Entry 9LNV (X-ray diffraction, 2.67 A resolution); this record covers chains C and D of the 6 polymer chains in the assembly.

== Chain C ==
Molecule: Detyrosinated tubulin alpha-1B chain
From: Sus scrofa
UniProt: Q2XVP4 (TBA1B_PIG); residues 1-450 here = UniProt positions 1-450
Chain sequence (450 residues; each row starts with the number of its first residue):
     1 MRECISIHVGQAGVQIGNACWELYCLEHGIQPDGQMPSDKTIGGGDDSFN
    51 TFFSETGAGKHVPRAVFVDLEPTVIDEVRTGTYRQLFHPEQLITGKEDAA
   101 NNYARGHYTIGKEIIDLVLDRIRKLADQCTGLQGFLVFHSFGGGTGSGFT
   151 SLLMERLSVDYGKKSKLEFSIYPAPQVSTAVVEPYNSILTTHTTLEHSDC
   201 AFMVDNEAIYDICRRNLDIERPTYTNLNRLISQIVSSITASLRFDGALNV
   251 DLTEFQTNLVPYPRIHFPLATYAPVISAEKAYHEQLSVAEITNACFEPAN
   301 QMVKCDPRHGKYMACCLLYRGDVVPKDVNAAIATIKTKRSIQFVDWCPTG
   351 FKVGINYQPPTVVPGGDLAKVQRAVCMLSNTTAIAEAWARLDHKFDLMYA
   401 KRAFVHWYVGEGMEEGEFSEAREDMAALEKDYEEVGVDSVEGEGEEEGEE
Disordered / not traced: 441-450
UniProt features mapped onto this chain:
  - motif: M1 to C4 (MREC motif)
  - active site: E254
  - binding site (GTP): G10, Q11, A12, Q15, E71, A99, S140, G143, G144, T145, G146, T179, E183, N206, Y224, N228, L252
  - binding site (Mg(2+)): E71
  - modified residue: K40 (N6,N6,N6-trimethyllysine), S48 (Phosphoserine), S232 (Phosphoserine), Y282 (3'-nitrotyrosine), R339 (Omega-N-methylarginine), S439 (Phosphoserine), E443 (5-glutamyl polyglutamate), E445 (5-glutamyl polyglutamate)
  - cross-link (Glycyl lysine isopeptide (Lys-Gly)): K326 (interchain with G-Cter in ubiquitin), K370 (interchain with G-Cter in ubiquitin)
Bound ions: Ca2+: D39, T41, D47, E55
Residues lining bound ligands:
  - 10'-fluorovinblastine (A1EPR): L248, Y319, P325, K326, V328, N329, I332, A333, K336, F351, V353, G354, I355
  - GTP (guanosine-5'-triphosphate): G10, Q11, A12, Q15, D69, D98, A99, A100, N101, S140, G142, G143, G144, T145, G146, I171, S178, T179, E183, N206, Y224, L227, N228, I231

== Chain D ==
Molecule: Tubulin beta chain
From: Sus scrofa
UniProt: A0A8D1UIR5 (A0A8D1UIR5_PIG); the author numbering skips numbers that UniProt does not, so the offset changes along the chain: 1-42 = UniProt 1-42; 45-360 = UniProt 43-358; 369-455 = UniProt 359-445
Chain sequence (445 residues; numbered 1 to 455; 10 numbers in that range are skipped by the numbering (no residue carries them; nothing is unmodelled there); the number before each row is that of its first residue):
     1 MREIVHIQAGQCGNQIGAKFWEVISDEHGIDPTGSYHGDSDL
    45 QLERINVYYNEATGNKYVPRAILVDLEPGTMDSVRSGPFGQIFRPDNFVF
    95 GQSGAGNNWAKGHYTEGAELVDSVLDVVRKESESCDCLQGFQLTHSLGGG
   145 TGSGMGTLLISKIREEYPDRIMNTFSVMPSPKVSDTVVEPYNATLSVHQL
   195 VENTDETYCIDNEALYDICFRTLKLTTPTYGDLNHLVSATMSGVTTCLRF
   245 PGQLNADLRKLAVNMVPFPRLHFFMPGFAPLTSRGSQQYRALTVPELTQQ
   295 MFDSKNMMAACDPRHGRYLTVAAIFRGRMSMKEVDEQMLNVQNKNSSYFV
   345 EWIPNNVKTAVCDIPP
   369 RGLKMSATFIGNSTAIQELFKRISEQFTAMFRRKAFLHWYTGEGMDEMEF
   419 TEAESNMNDLVSEYQQYQDATADEQGEFEEEEGEDEA
Disordered / not traced: 277-283, 442-455
Residues lining bound ligands: GDP (guanosine-5'-diphosphate): G10, Q11, C12, Q15, I16, D69, N101, S140, G142, G143, G144, T145, G146, V171, V177, S178, E183, N206, Y224, L227, N228

== Interface between chain C and chain D ==
Contacting residue pairs (50):
  Q11(C) - Q247(D)  hydrogen bond
  K96(C) - C131(D)
  E97(C) - C131(D)
  E97(C) - R164(D)  salt bridge
  D98(C) - K254(D)  salt bridge
  A100(C) - R253(D)
  A100(C) - K254(D)
  A100(C) - V257(D)
  N101(C) - K254(D)
  R105(C) - R253(D)
  P175(C) - N349(D)
  S178(C) - K352(D)
  T179(C) - Q247(D)
  T179(C) - N258(D)  hydrogen bond (backbone-side chain)
  A180(C) - N258(D)
  A180(C) - K352(D)
  V181(C) - N258(D)  hydrogen bond (backbone-side chain)
  V181(C) - I347(D)  hydrophobic
  V181(C) - P348(D)
  V181(C) - N349(D)
  V181(C) - K352(D)
  V182(C) - V257(D)  hydrophobic
  R221(C) - M325(D)
  R221(C) - D329(D)  salt bridge
  Y224(C) - Q247(D)
  K394(C) - P348(D)
  K394(C) - N349(D)  hydrogen bond
  L397(C) - W346(D)
  L397(C) - P348(D)  hydrophobic
  L397(C) - A440(D)  hydrophobic
  M398(C) - W346(D)  hydrogen bond (backbone-backbone)
  M398(C) - I347(D)  hydrophobic
  M398(C) - P348(D)
  K401(C) - F262(D)
  K401(C) - W346(D)
  K401(C) - T439(D)  hydrogen bond (side chain-backbone)
  K401(C) - A440(D)
  R402(C) - F262(D)
  A403(C) - P261(D)
  A403(C) - F262(D)  hydrophobic
  F404(C) - V257(D)
  F404(C) - V260(D)
  F404(C) - P261(D)  hydrogen bond (backbone-backbone)
  H406(C) - V260(D)
  H406(C) - P261(D)
  H406(C) - F262(D)
  H406(C) - P263(D)
  W407(C) - A256(D)
  W407(C) - V257(D)
  W407(C) - V260(D)  hydrogen bond (side chain-backbone)
Also at the interface, not in a pair above, chain C (26 interface residues in all): Y210, E220
Also at the interface, not in a pair above, chain D (30 interface residues in all): R2, D130, L248, D251, T314, K326, E345, N350, A438

== In short ==
26 residues of chain C and 30 residues of chain D are in contact; the contacts include 8 hydrogen bonds and 3
salt bridges. Polar contacts include E97(C)-R164(D), D98(C)-K254(D) and R221(C)-D329(D). Ligands of chain C:
GTP and 10'-fluorovinblastine. Ligands of chain D: GDP.
Chain C is Detyrosinated tubulin alpha-1B chain and chain D is Tubulin beta chain, both from Sus scrofa; the
structure, Crystal structure of T2R-TTL-YQVB6 Complex, was determined by X-ray diffraction.
